5U3O - chains H and A of the 3 polymer chains in the assembly; structure by X-ray diffraction, 1.76 A resolution.

# Chain H
Protein: DH511.2_K3 Fab Heavy Chain
Organism: Homo sapiens
Notes: antibody fragment or engineered binder
Sequence (235 residues; each row starts with the number of its first residue; a row labelled like 52A-52C holds insertion residues (52A, then the next letters in order)):
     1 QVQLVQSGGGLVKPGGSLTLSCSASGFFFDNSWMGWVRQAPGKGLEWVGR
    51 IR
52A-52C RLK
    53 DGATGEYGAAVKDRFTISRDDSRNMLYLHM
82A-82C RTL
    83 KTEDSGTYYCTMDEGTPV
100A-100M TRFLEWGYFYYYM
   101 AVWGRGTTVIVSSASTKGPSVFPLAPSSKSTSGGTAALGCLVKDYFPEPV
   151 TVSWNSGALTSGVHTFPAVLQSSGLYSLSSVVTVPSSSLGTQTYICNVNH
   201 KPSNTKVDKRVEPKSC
Disulfide bonds: Cys22-Cys92

# Chain A
Protein: gp41 MPER peptide
Notes: fragment: gp41 656-683
Sequence (20 residues; numbered 667 to 686; the number before each row is that of its first residue):
   667 KKKWNWFDITNWLWYIRKKK
Disordered / not traced: 667-668, 686

# Chain H / chain A interface
Contacting residue pairs - 30 pairs, chain H then chain A:
  Asn31(H) with Lys669(A); Trp670(A), hydrogen bond (side chain-backbone); Asn671(A), hydrogen bond (backbone-side chain)
  Trp33(H) with Trp672(A), hydrophobic; Phe673(A), hydrophobic
  Arg52(H) with Phe673(A)
  Arg52A(H) with Lys669(A); Asn671(A), hydrogen bond; Asp674(A), salt bridge
  Lys52C(H) with Lys669(A), hydrogen bond (side chain-backbone); Asp674(A), salt bridge
  Asp53(H) with Phe673(A)
  Glu96(H) with Trp672(A)
  Gly97(H) with Trp672(A)
  Pro99(H) with Trp672(A); Ile675(A), hydrophobic; Thr676(A)
  Phe100C(H) with Arg683(A)
  Leu100D(H) with Arg683(A)
  Trp100F(H) with Leu679(A); Trp680(A); Ile682(A), hydrophobic; Arg683(A), hydrogen bond (backbone-side chain)
  Gly100G(H) with Thr676(A); Trp680(A)
  Tyr100H(H) with Thr676(A); Arg683(A)
  Phe100I(H) with Trp672(A), hydrophobic; Thr676(A)
  Tyr100K(H) with Trp672(A), hydrophobic
Interface residues without a listed pair, chain H (18 interface residues in all): Thr98, Val100

# In short
Chain H and chain A form an interface of 18 and 12 residues respectively; the contacts include 5 hydrogen
bonds and 2 salt bridges. Among the polar pairs are Arg52A(H)-Asp674(A), Lys52C(H)-Asp674(A) and
Asn31(H)-Trp670(A).
Chain H is DH511.2_K3 Fab Heavy Chain (Homo sapiens) and chain A is gp41 MPER peptide; the structure, Crystal
Structure of DH511.2_K3 Fab in Complex with HIV-1 gp41 MPER Peptide, was determined by X-ray diffraction (same
publication as 5U3J, 5U3K, 5U3L, 5U3M, 5U3N and 5U3P).
